Entry 9GB0 (electron microscopy, 3.23 A resolution); this record covers chains Q and R of the 25 polymer chains in the assembly.

== Chain Q (and R) ==
Protein: gp49 - Major capsid protein
Source organism: Clostridioides difficile
Notes: chain R of this document is another copy of the same molecule, construct and numbering; everything in this record applies to it too
UniProt: A0A031WA69 (A0A031WA69_CLODI); residues -55 to 289 here correspond to UniProt positions 1-345 (UniProt number = residue number + 56)
Sequence (345 residues; each row starts with the number of its first residue; numbers below 1 keep their minus sign (Met-55 is residue -55)):
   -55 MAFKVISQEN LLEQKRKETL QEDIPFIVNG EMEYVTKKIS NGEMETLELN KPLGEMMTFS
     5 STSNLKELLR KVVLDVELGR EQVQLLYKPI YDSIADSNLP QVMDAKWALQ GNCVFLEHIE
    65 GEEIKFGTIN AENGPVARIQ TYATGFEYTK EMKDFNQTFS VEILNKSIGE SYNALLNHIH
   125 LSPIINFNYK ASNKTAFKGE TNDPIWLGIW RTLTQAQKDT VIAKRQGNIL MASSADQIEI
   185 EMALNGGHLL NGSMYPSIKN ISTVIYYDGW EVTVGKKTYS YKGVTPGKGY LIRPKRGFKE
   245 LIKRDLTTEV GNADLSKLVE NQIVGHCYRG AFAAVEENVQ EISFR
Disordered / not traced: -55 to 0, 144, 288-289 (chain R: -55 to 12, 144, 288-289)

== Interface between chain Q and chain R ==
Pairs across the interface (85; chain Q residue first):
  Asp40(Q) - Arg14(R)  salt bridge
  Asn42(Q) - Arg14(R)  hydrogen bond (backbone-side chain)
  Leu43(Q) - Arg14(R)
  Leu43(Q) - Val16(R)  hydrophobic
  Pro44(Q) - Arg14(R)
  Pro44(Q) - Val16(R)
  Met47(Q) - Val16(R)  hydrophobic
  Met47(Q) - Val17(R)
  Met47(Q) - Leu18(R)  hydrophobic
  Asp48(Q) - Lys15(R)
  Asp48(Q) - Val16(R)  hydrogen bond (backbone-backbone)
  Asp48(Q) - Val17(R)
  Asp48(Q) - Leu18(R)  hydrogen bond (backbone-backbone)
  Ala49(Q) - Val17(R)
  Lys50(Q) - Val17(R)
  Lys50(Q) - Leu18(R)
  Lys50(Q) - Asp19(R)  salt bridge
  Lys50(Q) - Val20(R)  hydrogen bond (side chain-backbone)
  Ala52(Q) - Leu22(R)  hydrophobic
  Leu53(Q) - Thr102(R)
  Leu53(Q) - Phe103(R)  hydrophobic
  Leu53(Q) - Ile107(R)  hydrophobic
  Gln54(Q) - Gly23(R)
  Gln54(Q) - Arg24(R)  hydrogen bond
  Gly55(Q) - Arg24(R)
  Gly55(Q) - Ser111(R)  hydrogen bond (backbone-side chain)
  Asn56(Q) - Arg24(R)  hydrogen bond
  Asn56(Q) - Phe90(R)
  Asn56(Q) - Ser111(R)  hydrogen bond (backbone-side chain)
  Asn56(Q) - Val216(R)
  Asn56(Q) - Thr217(R)  hydrogen bond (side chain-backbone)
  Asn56(Q) - Val218(R)
  Cys57(Q) - Thr88(R)
  Cys57(Q) - Phe90(R)  hydrophobic
  Cys57(Q) - Ser111(R)  hydrogen bond (side chain-backbone)
  Cys57(Q) - Ile112(R)  hydrophobic
  Cys57(Q) - Ser115(R)  hydrogen bond (backbone-side chain)
  Cys57(Q) - Trp214(R)
  Cys57(Q) - Val218(R)
  Val58(Q) - Thr88(R)  hydrogen bond (backbone-side chain)
  Val58(Q) - Tyr223(R)  hydrophobic
  Val58(Q) - Tyr225(R)
  Phe59(Q) - Thr88(R)
  Phe59(Q) - Leu119(R)
  Phe59(Q) - Tyr225(R)
  Leu60(Q) - Tyr86(R)
  Leu60(Q) - Ala87(R)  hydrogen bond (backbone-backbone)
  Leu60(Q) - Thr88(R)
  Glu61(Q) - Gln84(R)  hydrogen bond
  Glu61(Q) - Thr85(R)
  Glu61(Q) - Tyr86(R)
  His62(Q) - Thr85(R)  hydrogen bond (backbone-backbone)
  Ile68(Q) - Val268(R)  hydrophobic
  Lys69(Q) - Thr88(R)
  Phe70(Q) - Gly89(R)
  Phe70(Q) - Glu91(R)
  Phe70(Q) - Gln266(R)
  Gly71(Q) - Gly89(R)  hydrogen bond (backbone-backbone)
  Gly71(Q) - Phe90(R)
  Thr72(Q) - Phe90(R)
  Thr72(Q) - Val218(R)
  Thr72(Q) - Gly219(R)  hydrogen bond (side chain-backbone)
  Ile73(Q) - Met96(R)  hydrophobic
  Ile73(Q) - Phe103(R)  hydrophobic
  Ile73(Q) - Ile107(R)  hydrophobic
  Glu76(Q) - Leu22(R)
  Glu76(Q) - Gly23(R)  hydrogen bond (side chain-backbone)
  Gly78(Q) - Leu22(R)
  Pro79(Q) - Leu18(R)
  Lys162(Q) - Ile182(R)
  Val165(Q) - Gln181(R)
  Val165(Q) - Ile182(R)  hydrophobic
  Ile166(Q) - Ala179(R)
  Asn195(Q) - Asn195(R)
  Gly196(Q) - Leu193(R)
  Gly196(Q) - Leu194(R)
  Gly196(Q) - Asn195(R)  hydrogen bond (backbone-backbone)
  Gly196(Q) - Gly196(R)  hydrogen bond (backbone-backbone)
  Ser197(Q) - Leu193(R)  hydrogen bond (side chain-backbone)
  Ser197(Q) - Leu194(R)
  Ser197(Q) - Asn195(R)
  Met198(Q) - His192(R)
  Met198(Q) - Leu193(R)  hydrogen bond (backbone-backbone)
  Pro200(Q) - His192(R)
  Arg240(Q) - Glu21(R)  salt bridge
Other interface residues (no listed pair), chain Q (47 interface residues in all): Asn74, Asn77, Ala81, Trp154, Gln161, Leu193, Tyr199, Lys243, Leu245, Phe276
Other interface residues (no listed pair), chain R (50 interface residues in all): Asn100, Tyr116, Met186, Leu250, Gly269, Cys271

== In short ==
47 residues of chain Q face 50 of chain R across their interface, with 22 hydrogen bonds and 3 salt bridges.
Polar contacts include Asp40(Q)-Arg14(R), Lys50(Q)-Asp19(R) and Arg240(Q)-Glu21(R).
Both chains are gp49 - Major capsid protein (Clostridioides difficile). Entry 9GB0 (Extended phiCD508 portal
adjacent capsid) was determined by electron microscopy (same publication as 9G8S, 9GB1, 9GB2, 9GB5 and 9GB7).
